Entry 8CP3 (X-ray diffraction, 2.35 A resolution); this record covers chains A and B.

== Chain A (and B) ==
Molecule: NAD_synthase domain-containing protein
Organism: Methanococcus maripaludis S2
Notes: chain B of this document is another copy of the same molecule, construct and numbering; everything in this record applies to it too
UniProt: Q6LXV7 (Q6LXV7_METMP); residues 1-258 here = UniProt positions 1-258
Amino-acid sequence (271 residues; each row starts with the number of its first residue; numbers below 1 keep their minus sign (Gly-10 is residue -10)):
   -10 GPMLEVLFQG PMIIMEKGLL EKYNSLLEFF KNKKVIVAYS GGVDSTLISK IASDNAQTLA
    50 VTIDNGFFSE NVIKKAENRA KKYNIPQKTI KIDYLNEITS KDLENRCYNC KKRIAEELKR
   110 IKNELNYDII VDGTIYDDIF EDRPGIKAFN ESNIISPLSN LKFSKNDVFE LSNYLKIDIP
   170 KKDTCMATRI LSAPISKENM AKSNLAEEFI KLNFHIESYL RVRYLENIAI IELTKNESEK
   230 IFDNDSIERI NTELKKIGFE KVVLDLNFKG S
Not modelled in the structure: -10 to 2, 176-183, 249-250, 258-260 (chain B: -10 to -1, 89-90, 175-176, 180-182, 186, 210, 213, 260)
Covalent attachments: beta-mercaptoethanol (BME) linked to Cys99
Differences from the reference sequence: expression tag (-10 to 0, 259-260)
Small-molecule neighbours: AMP-PNP (ANP; phosphoaminophosphonic acid-adenylate ester): Ala27, Tyr28, Ser29, Gly31, Val32, Asp33, Ser34, Val50, Thr51, Ile52, Phe57, Lys100, Ile103, Asp121, Gly122, Thr123, Asp127, Arg132, Phe138, Lys154
Reported in the primary citation:
  - binding site for AMP-PNP: Ser29 to Ser34, Lys100, Gly122, Arg132 to Gly134
  - catalytic residues: Lys100 (proposed by the authors, not directly observed)

== Interface between chain A and chain B ==
Disulfides between the chains: Cys96(A)-Cys174(B), Cys174(A)-Cys96(B)
Pairs across the interface (69):
  Gly55(A) - Ser58(B)
  Gly55(A) - Glu59(B)  hydrogen bond (backbone-backbone)
  Gly55(A) - Asn60(B)  hydrogen bond (backbone-backbone)
  Phe56(A) - Ser58(B)
  Phe56(A) - Asn60(B)
  Phe57(A) - Ser58(B)
  Ser58(A) - Gly55(B)
  Ser58(A) - Phe56(B)
  Ser58(A) - Phe57(B)
  Ser58(A) - Ser58(B)
  Glu59(A) - Gly55(B)  hydrogen bond (backbone-backbone)
  Glu59(A) - Lys80(B)  salt bridge
  Asn60(A) - Gly55(B)  hydrogen bond (backbone-backbone)
  Asn60(A) - Phe56(B)
  Asn60(A) - Leu84(B)
  Leu84(A) - Glu59(B)
  Leu84(A) - Asn60(B)
  Leu92(A) - Lys171(B)
  Leu92(A) - Asp172(B)
  Arg95(A) - Asp172(B)  salt bridge
  Arg95(A) - Cys174(B)  hydrogen bond
  Cys96(A) - Cys174(B)  disulfide
  Glu130(A) - Arg178(B)
  Glu130(A) - Ile179(B)
  Asn155(A) - Glu187(B)  hydrogen bond
  Glu159(A) - Glu187(B)
  Thr173(A) - Glu93(B)
  Thr173(A) - Arg95(B)
  Thr173(A) - Cys96(B)
  Cys174(A) - Glu93(B)  hydrogen bond (backbone-side chain)
  Cys174(A) - Cys96(B)  disulfide
  Cys174(A) - Lys100(B)
  Ile184(A) - Lys171(B)
  Lys186(A) - Ile168(B)
  Met189(A) - Phe158(B)  hydrophobic
  Met189(A) - Ile168(B)  hydrophobic
  Asn193(A) - Asn155(B)  hydrogen bond
  Asn193(A) - Phe158(B)
  Glu197(A) - Asn155(B)
  Glu197(A) - Glu159(B)
  Lys200(A) - Ser153(B)  hydrogen bond
  Ser207(A) - Phe129(B)
  Tyr208(A) - Asp126(B)
  Tyr208(A) - Phe129(B)  hydrophobic
  Tyr208(A) - Glu130(B)  hydrogen bond
  Arg210(A) - Asp126(B)  salt bridge
  Arg210(A) - Glu130(B)  salt bridge
  Arg210(A) - Lys154(B)
  Arg212(A) - Glu130(B)  salt bridge
  Thr223(A) - Phe129(B)
  Phe231(A) - Phe231(B)  hydrophobic
  Asn233(A) - Lys224(B)
  Asn233(A) - Ser227(B)
  Ile236(A) - Leu255(B)
  Ile236(A) - Phe257(B)  hydrophobic
  Asn240(A) - Leu255(B)
  Val251(A) - Asp254(B)
  Val251(A) - Leu255(B)  hydrogen bond (backbone-backbone)
  Val252(A) - Val252(B)  hydrophobic
  Val252(A) - Leu253(B)
  Val252(A) - Asp254(B)
  Leu253(A) - Val252(B)
  Leu253(A) - Leu253(B)  hydrogen bond (backbone-backbone)
  Asp254(A) - Val251(B)
  Asp254(A) - Val252(B)
  Leu255(A) - Ile236(B)
  Leu255(A) - Asn240(B)
  Leu255(A) - Val251(B)  hydrogen bond (backbone-backbone)
  Phe257(A) - Ile236(B)  hydrophobic
Other interface residues (no listed pair), chain A (42 interface residues in all): Lys63, Lys80, Asp131, Lys171, Glu196, Asn256
Other interface residues (no listed pair), chain B (44 interface residues in all): Cys99, Pro169, Lys170, Thr177, Glu228, Asn256
The authors on this interface:
  - pairs named by the authors: Cys174(B)-Cys96(A) (covalent link)

== In short ==
42 residues of chain A face 44 of chain B across their interface, with 2 disulfide bonds, 13 hydrogen bonds
and 5 salt bridges. Among the polar pairs are Glu59(A)-Lys80(B), Arg95(A)-Asp172(B) and Arg210(A)-Asp126(B).
The paper describes a contact between Cys174(B) and Cys96(A). From the paper: the catalytic residue Lys100(A);
a binding site for AMP-PNP at Ser29(A), Lys100(A) and Gly122(A) among others.
Chain A and chain B are both NAD_synthase domain-containing protein (Methanococcus maripaludis S2); the
structure, Apo-LarE in complex with AMP-PNP, was determined by X-ray diffraction (same publication as 8CNZ).
